Entry 6UTP (X-ray diffraction, 3.55 A resolution); this record covers chains A and B of the 6 polymer chains in the assembly.

== Chain A (and B) ==
Protein: ATP-dependent sacrificial sulfur transferase LarE
Organism: Lactobacillus plantarum
Notes: chain B of this document is another copy of the same molecule, construct and numbering; everything in this record applies to it too
Reference sequence: A0A0G9FES3 (A0A0G9FES3_LACPN); residues 1-276 here = UniProt positions 1-276
Amino-acid sequence (286 residues; each row starts with the number of its first residue):
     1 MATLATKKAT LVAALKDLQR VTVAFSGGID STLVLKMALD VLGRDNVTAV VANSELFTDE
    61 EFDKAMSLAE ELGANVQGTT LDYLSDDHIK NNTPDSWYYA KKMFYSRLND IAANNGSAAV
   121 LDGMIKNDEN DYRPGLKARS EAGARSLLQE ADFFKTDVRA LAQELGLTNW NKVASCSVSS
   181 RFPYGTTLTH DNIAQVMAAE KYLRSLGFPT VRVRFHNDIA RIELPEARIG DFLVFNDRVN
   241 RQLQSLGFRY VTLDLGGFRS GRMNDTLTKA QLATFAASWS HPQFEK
Unresolved in the structure: 1-2, 125-133, 172-175, 259-286 (chain B: 1, 128-140, 260-286)
Construct notes: expression tag (277-286)
Ion coordination: Co2+ site 1 near H190 (its only coordinating residue here); Co2+ site 2: D231 (shared with D231(B) of chain B; 1 residue of chain C)
Reported in the primary citation:
  - Co2+ coordination: D231
  - mutagenesis - D231R: unchanged catalytic activity

== Chain A / chain B interface ==
Residue-residue contacts (7):
  E70(A) with T3(B), hydrogen bond
  N169(A) with Q163(B)
  D231(A) with A227(B); D231(B)
  V234(A) with E226(B)
  F235(A) with A227(B)
  R238(A) with E226(B), salt bridge
Also at the interface, not in a pair above, chain A (8 interface residues in all): E71, T168
Also at the interface, not in a pair above, chain B (8 interface residues in all): L4, A5, E164

== In short ==
The chain A/chain B interface involves 8 residues from each chain, with 1 hydrogen bond and 1 salt bridge.
Polar contacts include R238(A)-E226(B) and E70(A)-T3(B). The paper reports that D231R of chain A leaves
catalytic activity unchanged; Co2+ coordination by D231(A).
Both chains are ATP-dependent sacrificial sulfur transferase LarE (Lactobacillus plantarum). Entry 6UTP (LarE,
a sulfur transferase involved in synthesis of the cofactor for lactate racemase in complex with ...) was
determined by X-ray diffraction (same publication as 6UTQ, 6UTR and 6UTT).
